Entry 2XAA (X-ray diffraction, 2.80 A resolution); this record covers chains A and C of the 4 polymer chains in the assembly.

# Chain A (and C)
Name: Secondary alcohol dehydrogenase
From: Rhodococcus ruber
Notes: EC 1.1.1.1; chain C of this document is another copy of the same molecule, construct and numbering; everything in this record applies to it too
Reference sequence: Q8KLT9 (Q8KLT9_9NOCA); residue numbers follow UniProt; this construct covers 1-345
Amino-acid sequence (345 residues; row label = number of the first residue in the row):
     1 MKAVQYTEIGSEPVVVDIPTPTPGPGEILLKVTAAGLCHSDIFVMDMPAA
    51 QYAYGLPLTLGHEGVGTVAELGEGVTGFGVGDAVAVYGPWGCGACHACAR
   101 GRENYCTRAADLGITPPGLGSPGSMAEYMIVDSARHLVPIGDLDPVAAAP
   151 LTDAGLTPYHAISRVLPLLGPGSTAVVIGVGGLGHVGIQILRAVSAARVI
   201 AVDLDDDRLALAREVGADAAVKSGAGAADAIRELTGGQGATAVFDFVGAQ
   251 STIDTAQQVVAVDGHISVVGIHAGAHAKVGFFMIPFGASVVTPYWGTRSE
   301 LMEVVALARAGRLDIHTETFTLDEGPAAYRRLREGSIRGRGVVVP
Unresolved in the structure: 15-16, 25-26, 53, 70-76 (chain C: 238)
Sequence notes: conflict Val4 (Leu in Q8KLT9), Ile18 (Val in Q8KLT9), Thr22 (Ala in Q8KLT9), Glu73 (Ala in Q8KLT9), Val80 (Thr in Q8KLT9), Asp111 (Glu in Q8KLT9), Gln238 (Glu in Q8KLT9), Val262 (Ile in Q8KLT9), Glu303 (Asp in Q8KLT9)
Ion coordination: Zn2+ site 1: Cys38, Asp153; Zn2+ site 2: Cys92, Cys95, Cys98, Cys106
Ligand contacts: NAD (nicotinamide-adenine-dinucleotide): Cys38, His39, Ser40, Asp153, Thr157, Ile178, Gly179, Val180, Gly181, Gly182, Leu183, Gly184, Val202, Asp203, Leu204, Asp205, Arg208, Ser223, Phe246, Val247, Thr252, Val269, Gly270, Ile271, Pro293, Tyr294, Trp295, Gly339, Arg340

# How chain A and chain C interact
Residue-residue contacts (22):
  Gly93(A) with Arg298(C), hydrogen bond (backbone-side chain)
  Ala94(A) with Met302(C)
  Cys95(A) with Met302(C)
  His96(A) with Ser299(C); Met302(C); Glu303(C), salt bridge
  Ala99(A) with Arg100(C); Gly101(C), hydrogen bond (backbone-backbone); Arg298(C); Met302(C), hydrophobic
  Arg100(A) with Ala99(C); Arg100(C); Ser299(C)
  Gly101(A) with Ala99(C), hydrogen bond (backbone-backbone)
  Arg298(A) with Gly93(C), hydrogen bond (side chain-backbone); Ala99(C)
  Ser299(A) with His96(C); Arg100(C)
  Met302(A) with Ala94(C); His96(C); Ala99(C), hydrophobic
  Glu303(A) with His96(C), salt bridge
Other interface residues (no listed pair), chain C (11 interface residues in all): Cys95

# In short
The chain A/chain C interface involves 11 residues from each chain; the contacts include 4 hydrogen bonds and
2 salt bridges. Among the polar pairs are His96(A)-Glu303(C), Gly93(A)-Arg298(C) and Ala99(A)-Gly101(C). Bound
to chain A: NAD. Cys38(A) and Asp153(A) form the Zn2+ site 1.
Chain A and chain C are both Secondary alcohol dehydrogenase (Rhodococcus ruber); the structure, Alcohol
dehydrogenase ADH-'A' from Rhodococcus ruber DSM 44541 at pH 8.5 in complex with NAD and ..., was determined
by X-ray diffraction, deposited together with 3JV7.
